5F3H - chains C and D of the 6 polymer chains in the assembly; structure by X-ray diffraction, 2.70 A resolution.

Chain C:
Protein: humanized RK35 antibody heavy chain
Source organism: Mus musculus
Notes: antibody fragment or engineered binder
Sequence (221 residues; row label = number of the first residue in the row):
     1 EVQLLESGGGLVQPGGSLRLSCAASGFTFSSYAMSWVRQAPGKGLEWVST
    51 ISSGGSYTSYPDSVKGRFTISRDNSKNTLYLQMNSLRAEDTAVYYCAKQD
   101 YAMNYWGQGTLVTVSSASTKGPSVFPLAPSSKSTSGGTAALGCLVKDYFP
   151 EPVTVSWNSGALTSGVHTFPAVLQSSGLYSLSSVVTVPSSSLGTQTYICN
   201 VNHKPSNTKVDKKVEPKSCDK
Unresolved in the structure: 131-135, 217-221
Cystine bridges: C22-C96, C143-C199

Chain D:
Protein: humanized RK35 antibody light chain
Source organism: Mus musculus
Notes: antibody fragment or engineered binder
Sequence (214 residues; each row starts with the number of its first residue):
     1 DIQMTQSPSSLSASVGDRVTITCKASQDVSTAVAWYQQKPGKAPKLLIYS
    51 ASYRYTGVPSRFSGSGSGTDFTLTISSLNPEDFATYYCQQHYSTPWTFGG
   101 GTKVEIKRTVAAPSVFIFPPSDEQLKSGTASVVCLLNNFYPREAKVQWKV
   151 DNALQSGNSQESVTEQDSKDSTYSLSSTLTLSKADYEKHKVYACEVTHQG
   201 LSSPVTKSFNRGEC
Unresolved in the structure: 212-214
Cystine bridges: C23-C88, C134-C194

How chain C and chain D interact:
Residue-residue contacts - 66 pairs, chain C then chain D:
  Q39(C) - Q38(D)  hydrogen bond
  Q39(C) - Y87(D)
  L45(C) - P44(D)  hydrophobic
  L45(C) - Y87(D)  hydrophobic
  L45(C) - F98(D)
  W47(C) - T94(D)
  W47(C) - P95(D)  hydrophobic
  W47(C) - W96(D)
  W47(C) - F98(D)
  T50(C) - W96(D)
  S59(C) - T94(D)
  P61(C) - P95(D)  hydrophobic
  Y95(C) - Q38(D)  hydrogen bond
  Y95(C) - A43(D)  hydrophobic
  Q99(C) - W96(D)
  Y101(C) - Y49(D)  hydrophobic
  Y101(C) - H91(D)  hydrogen bond (backbone-side chain)
  A102(C) - A34(D)  hydrophobic
  A102(C) - Y36(D)
  A102(C) - L46(D)  hydrophobic
  M103(C) - Y36(D)  hydrogen bond (backbone-side chain)
  M103(C) - L46(D)
  M103(C) - Q89(D)
  M103(C) - W96(D)  hydrophobic
  N104(C) - L46(D)
  N104(C) - Y55(D)  hydrogen bond
  W106(C) - Y36(D)
  W106(C) - A43(D)  hydrophobic
  W106(C) - P44(D)
  G107(C) - A43(D)
  Q108(C) - K42(D)
  Q108(C) - A43(D)  hydrogen bond (side chain-backbone)
  V124(C) - E123(D)
  F125(C) - S121(D)
  F125(C) - Q124(D)
  P126(C) - S121(D)
  L127(C) - F118(D)
  L127(C) - V133(D)  hydrophobic
  A128(C) - F118(D)
  A140(C) - F116(D)  hydrophobic
  A140(C) - F118(D)
  A140(C) - L135(D)  hydrophobic
  L144(C) - S131(D)
  K146(C) - T129(D)
  K146(C) - S131(D)
  H167(C) - N137(D)  hydrogen bond
  H167(C) - N138(D)  hydrogen bond
  H167(C) - T164(D)
  H167(C) - S174(D)  hydrogen bond
  F169(C) - L135(D)  hydrophobic
  F169(C) - S162(D)
  F169(C) - T164(D)
  F169(C) - S174(D)
  F169(C) - L175(D)
  F169(C) - S176(D)
  P170(C) - S162(D)  hydrogen bond (backbone-side chain)
  P170(C) - V163(D)
  V172(C) - Q160(D)
  V172(C) - E161(D)
  V172(C) - S162(D)
  L173(C) - Q160(D)  hydrogen bond (backbone-side chain)
  Q174(C) - Q160(D)
  S182(C) - S176(D)  hydrogen bond
  V184(C) - L135(D)  hydrophobic
  T186(C) - N137(D)
  K212(C) - E123(D)  salt bridge
Interface residues without a listed pair, chain C (41 interface residues in all): S35, V37, G44, E46, K98, T138, L141, T168
Interface residues without a listed pair, chain D (38 interface residues in all): G41, D167, T180

Overview:
The interface between chain C and chain D involves 41 residues on one side and 38 on the other; the contacts
include 12 hydrogen bonds and 1 salt bridge. Polar contacts include K212(C)-E123(D), Q39(C)-Q38(D) and
Y95(C)-Q38(D).
Here chain C is humanized RK35 antibody heavy chain and chain D is humanized RK35 antibody light chain, both
from Mus musculus. Entry 5F3H (Structure of myostatin in complex with humanized RK35 antibody) was determined
by X-ray diffraction.
